9B8D - chain A; structure by X-ray diffraction, 1.72 A resolution.

[Chain A]
Protein: Ceg10
From: Legionella pneumophila
UniProt: A0AA44XLE0 (A0AA44XLE0_LEGPN); residue numbers follow UniProt; this construct covers 55-287
Amino-acid sequence (233 residues; each row starts with the number of its first residue):
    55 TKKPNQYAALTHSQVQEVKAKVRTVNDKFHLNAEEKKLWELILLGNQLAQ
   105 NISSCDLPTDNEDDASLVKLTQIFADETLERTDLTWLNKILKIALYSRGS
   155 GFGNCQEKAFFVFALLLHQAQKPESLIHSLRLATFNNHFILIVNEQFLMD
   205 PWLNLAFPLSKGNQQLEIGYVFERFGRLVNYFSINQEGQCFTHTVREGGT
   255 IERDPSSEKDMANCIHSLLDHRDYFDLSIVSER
Not modelled in the structure: 55-57, 248-253, 284-287
From the paper describing this entry:
  - catalytic residues: C159, D204
  - contacts within the chain: D110-W206 (hydrogen bond)
  - conformationally variable residues: C159

[In short]
From the paper: catalytic residues C159 and D204; conformational variability at C159.
Chain A is Ceg10 (Legionella pneumophila); the structure, Structure of Legionella pneumophila Ceg10, was
determined by X-ray diffraction together with 9B8E from the same study.
